3BSZ - chains A and C of the 10 polymer chains in the assembly; structure by X-ray diffraction, 3.38 A resolution.

[Chain A (and C)]
Molecule: Transthyretin
Organism: Homo sapiens
Notes: chain C of this document is another copy of the same molecule, construct and numbering; everything in this record applies to it too
Reference sequence: P02766 (TTHY_HUMAN); residues 1-127 here correspond to UniProt positions 21-147 (UniProt number = residue number + 20)
Sequence (127 residues; each row starts with the number of its first residue):
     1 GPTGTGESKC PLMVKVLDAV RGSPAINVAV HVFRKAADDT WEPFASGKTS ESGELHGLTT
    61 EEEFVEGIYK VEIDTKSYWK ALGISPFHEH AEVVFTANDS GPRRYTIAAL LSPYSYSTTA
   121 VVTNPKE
Disordered / not traced: 1-6, 126-127
Swiss-Prot annotation at these positions:
  - binding site (L-thyroxine): Lys15, Glu54, Ser117
  - modified residue: Cys10 (Sulfocysteine), Glu42 (4-carboxyglutamate), Ser52 (Phosphoserine)
  - glycosylation: Asn98 (N-linked (GlcNAc...) asparagine)

[Interface between chain A and chain C]
Contacting residue pairs - 13 pairs, chain A then chain C:
  Lys15(A) - Lys15(C)
  Gly22(A) - Ala120(C)
  Gly22(A) - Val121(C)
  Gly22(A) - Val122(C)  hydrogen bond (backbone-backbone)
  Ser23(A) - Val121(C)
  Pro24(A) - Val121(C)
  Leu110(A) - Thr119(C)
  Thr119(A) - Leu110(C)
  Ala120(A) - Gly22(C)
  Val121(A) - Gly22(C)
  Val121(A) - Ser23(C)
  Val121(A) - Pro24(C)
  Val122(A) - Gly22(C)  hydrogen bond (backbone-backbone)

[Summary]
Chain A and chain C each contribute 9 residues to their interface, with 2 hydrogen bonds. The hydrogen-bonded
pair Gly22(A)-Val122(C) is a backbone contact. From UniProt: 3 L-thyroxine-binding residues on chain A.
Both chains are Transthyretin (Homo sapiens). Entry 3BSZ (Crystal structure of the transthyretin-retinol
binding protein-Fab complex) was determined by X-ray diffraction together with 3CXF and 3BT0 from the same
study.
